6ZIY - chains 6 and 9 of the 15 polymer chains in the assembly; structure by electron microscopy, 4.25 A resolution (low resolution: residue-level contacts below are approximate; hydrogen-bond / salt-bridge calls are withheld).

Chain 6:
Protein: NADH-quinone oxidoreductase subunit 6
Source organism: Thermus thermophilus
Notes: EC 7.1.1.-
Reference sequence: Q56218 (NQO6_THET8); residue numbers follow UniProt; this construct covers 1-181
Sequence (181 residues; numbered 1 to 181; the number before each row is that of its first residue):
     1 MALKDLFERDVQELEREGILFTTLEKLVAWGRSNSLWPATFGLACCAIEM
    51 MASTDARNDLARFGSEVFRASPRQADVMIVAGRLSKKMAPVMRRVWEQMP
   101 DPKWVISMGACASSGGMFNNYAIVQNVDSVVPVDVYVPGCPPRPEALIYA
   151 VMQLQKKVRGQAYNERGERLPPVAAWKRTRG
Unresolved in the structure: 1-15
UniProt features mapped onto this chain:
  - binding site ([4Fe-4S] cluster): Cys45, Cys46, Cys111, Cys140
Metal / ion sites: 4Fe-4S cluster Fe: Cys45, Cys46, Cys111, Cys140
Small-molecule neighbours: 4Fe-4S cluster (SF4): Cys45, Cys46, Gly82, Arg83, Gly109, Ala110, Cys111, Gly139, Cys140, Pro141

Chain 9:
Protein: NADH-quinone oxidoreductase subunit 9
Source organism: Thermus thermophilus
Notes: EC 7.1.1.-
Reference sequence: Q56224 (NQO9_THET8); residue numbers follow UniProt; this construct covers 1-182
Sequence (182 residues; numbered 1 to 182; the number before each row is that of its first residue):
     1 MTLKALAQSLGITLKYLFSKPVTVPYPDAPVALKPRFHGRHVLTRHPNGL
    51 EKCIGCSLCAAACPAYAIYVEPAENDPENPVSAGERYAKVYEINMLRCIF
   101 CGLCEEACPTGAIVLGYDFEMADYEYSDLVYGKEDMLVDVVGTKPQRREA
   151 KRTGKPVKVGYVVPYVRPELEGFKAPTEGGKR
Unresolved in the structure: 1, 182
UniProt features mapped onto this chain:
  - binding site ([4Fe-4S] cluster): Cys53, Cys56, Ser57, Cys59, Cys63, Cys98, Ile99, Cys101, Cys104, Cys108
Metal / ion sites: 4Fe-4S cluster Fe site 1: Cys53, Cys56, Cys59, Cys108; 4Fe-4S cluster Fe site 2: Cys63, Cys98, Cys101, Cys104
Small-molecule neighbours:
  - 4Fe-4S cluster (SF4), molecule 1: His41, Cys63, Pro64, Ala65, Ala67, Ile68, Ile93, Cys98, Ile99, Phe100, Cys101, Cys104, Leu115
  - 4Fe-4S cluster (SF4), molecule 2: Cys53, Ile54, Gly55, Cys56, Ser57, Leu58, Cys59, Val70, Tyr91, Cys108, Pro109, Thr110, Ala112, Ile113

Chain 6 / chain 9 interface:
Contacting residue pairs - 59 pairs, chain 6 then chain 9:
  Ala56(6) with Val22(9); Thr23(9)
  Arg57(6) with Thr23(9); Val24(9)
  Asn58(6) with Thr23(9)
  Arg62(6) with Pro25(9); Tyr26(9)
  Phe63(6) with Tyr26(9); Pro27(9)
  Ala110(6) with Leu96(9); Cys98(9)
  Ser114(6) with Leu96(9); Arg97(9); Tyr126(9)
  Gly116(6) with Arg97(9)
  Met117(6) with Pro64(9); Ile99(9)
  Asn119(6) with Arg97(9)
  Gln125(6) with Arg97(9)
  Asn126(6) with Tyr126(9)
  Asp134(6) with Tyr124(9)
  Val135(6) with Ala122(9); Tyr124(9)
  Tyr136(6) with Ala122(9); Asp123(9); Tyr126(9)
  Val137(6) with Met121(9)
  Pro138(6) with Met95(9); Met121(9)
  Gly139(6) with Phe100(9)
  Cys140(6) with Ile99(9)
  Arg143(6) with Leu33(9); Phe37(9)
  Glu145(6) with Tyr26(9); Val31(9); Phe119(9)
  Ala146(6) with Phe119(9)
  Ile148(6) with Tyr26(9)
  Tyr149(6) with Tyr26(9); Glu120(9); Met121(9); Pro145(9)
  Met152(6) with Pro27(9)
  Gln153(6) with Ala122(9); Tyr124(9); Glu149(9)
  Lys156(6) with Glu149(9)
  Gln161(6) with Arg152(9)
  Ala162(6) with Tyr124(9)
  Tyr163(6) with Tyr124(9); Arg148(9); Arg152(9)
  Asn164(6) with Glu125(9); Asp128(9); Arg148(9)
  Glu165(6) with Asp128(9); Lys144(9); Arg148(9)
  Leu170(6) with Tyr124(9)
Also at the interface, not in a pair above, chain 6 (39 interface residues in all): Asp59, Ser113, Gly115, Phe118, Ala150, Arg166
Also at the interface, not in a pair above, chain 9 (32 interface residues in all): Leu129, Gln146

Summary:
39 residues of chain 6 and 32 residues of chain 9 are in contact. Chain 6 binds 4Fe-4S cluster. Bound to chain
9: 4Fe-4S cluster. From UniProt: 4 [4Fe-4S] cluster-binding residues on chain 6; 10 [4Fe-4S] cluster-binding
residues on chain 9.
Here chain 6 is NADH-quinone oxidoreductase subunit 6 and chain 9 is NADH-quinone oxidoreductase subunit 9,
both from Thermus thermophilus. Entry 6ZIY (Respiratory complex I from Thermus thermophilus, NADH dataset,
major state) was determined by electron microscopy, deposited together with 6I0D, 6I1P, 6Q8O, 6Q8W, 6Q8X, 6Y11
and 3 further entries.
